8VA2 - chains a and b of the 4 polymer chains in the assembly; structure by electron microscopy, 4.50 A resolution (low resolution: residue-level contacts below are approximate; hydrogen-bond / salt-bridge calls are withheld).

[Chain a (and b)]
Molecule: Tubulin alpha-1B chain
Organism: Homo sapiens
Notes: EC 3.6.5.-; chain b of this document is another copy of the same molecule, construct and numbering; everything in this record applies to it too
Reference sequence: P68363 (TBA1B_HUMAN); residue numbers follow UniProt; this construct covers 1-37, 47-451
Sequence (457 residues; each row starts with the number of its first residue; note: 9 numbers in that range are skipped by the numbering (no residue carries them; nothing is unmodelled there); a row labelled like 37A-37O holds insertion residues (37A, then the next letters in order)):
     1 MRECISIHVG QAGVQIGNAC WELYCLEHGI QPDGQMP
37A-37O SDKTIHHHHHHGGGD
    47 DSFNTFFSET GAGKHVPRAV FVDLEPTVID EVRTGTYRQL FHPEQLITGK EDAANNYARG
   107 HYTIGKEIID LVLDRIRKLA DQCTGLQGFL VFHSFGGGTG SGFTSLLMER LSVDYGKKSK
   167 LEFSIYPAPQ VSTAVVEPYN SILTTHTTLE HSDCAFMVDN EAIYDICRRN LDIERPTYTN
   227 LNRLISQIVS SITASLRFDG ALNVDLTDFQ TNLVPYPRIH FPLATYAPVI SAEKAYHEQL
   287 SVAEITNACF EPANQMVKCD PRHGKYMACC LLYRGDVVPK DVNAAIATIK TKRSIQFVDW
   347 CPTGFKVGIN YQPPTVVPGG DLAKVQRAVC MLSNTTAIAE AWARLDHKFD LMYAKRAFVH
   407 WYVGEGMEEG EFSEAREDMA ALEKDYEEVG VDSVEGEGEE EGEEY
Disordered / not traced: 1-2, 37A-37O, 95-101, 438-451
Sequence notes: insertion (37F-37K); conflict Asp254 (Glu in P68363)
Small-molecule neighbours: GTP (guanosine-5'-triphosphate): Gly10, Gln11, Ala12, Gln15, Ile16, Arg105, Ser140, Gly142, Gly143, Gly144, Thr145, Gly146, Ile171, Asn206, Tyr224, Asn228
Swiss-Prot annotation at these positions:
  - motif: Met1 to Cys4 (MREC motif)
  - binding site (GTP): Gly10, Gln11, Ala12, Gln15, Glu71, Ala99, Ser140, Gly143, Gly144, Thr145, Gly146, Thr179, Glu183, Asn206, Tyr224, Asn228, Leu252
  - binding site (Mg(2+)): Glu71
  - site: Tyr451 (Involved in polymerization)
  - modified residue: Lys37C (N6,N6,N6-trimethyllysine), Ser48 (Phosphoserine), Ser232 (Phosphoserine), Tyr282 (3'-nitrotyrosine), Arg339 (Omega-N-methylarginine), Ser439 (Phosphoserine), Glu443 (5-glutamyl polyglutamate), Glu445 (5-glutamyl polyglutamate), Tyr451 (3'-nitrotyrosine)
  - cross-link (Glycyl lysine isopeptide (Lys-Gly)): Lys326 (interchain with G-Cter in ubiquitin), Lys370 (interchain with G-Cter in ubiquitin)

[How chain a and chain b interact]
Residue-residue contacts - 15 pairs, chain a then chain b:
  Glu55(a) - Gln285(b)
  Thr56(a) - Glu284(b)
  Thr56(a) - Gln285(b)
  Gly57(a) - Gln285(b)
  Lys60(a) - Tyr282(b)
  Lys60(a) - His283(b)
  Val62(a) - His283(b)
  Gln85(a) - His283(b)
  Phe87(a) - His283(b)
  His88(a) - His283(b)
  Pro89(a) - Lys280(b)
  Pro89(a) - His283(b)
  Asp120(a) - Glu297(b)
  Lys124(a) - Glu290(b)
  Asp127(a) - Glu290(b)
Also at the interface, not in a pair above, chain a (13 interface residues in all): Leu86

[Overview]
13 residues of chain a face 7 of chain b across their interface. Bound to chain a: GTP. UniProt lists 17
GTP-binding residues and Mg2+-binding residue Glu71(a) on chain a.
Chain a and chain b are both Tubulin alpha-1B chain (Homo sapiens); the structure, Symmetry expanded map of 2
gamma-tubulins bound to 2 alpha tubulins in gamma tubulin ring complex ..., was determined by electron
microscopy (same publication as 8VT7).
